PDB entry 8DQF | X-ray diffraction, 2.80 A resolution | chain A

Chain A:
Molecule: Carbonic anhydrase
From: Neisseria gonorrhoeae
Notes: EC 4.2.1.1
Reference sequence: Q50940 (CAH_NEIGO); residues 1-226 here correspond to UniProt positions 27-252 (UniProt number = residue number + 26)
Sequence (243 residues; each row starts with the number of its first residue; numbers below 1 keep their minus sign (His-16 is residue -16)):
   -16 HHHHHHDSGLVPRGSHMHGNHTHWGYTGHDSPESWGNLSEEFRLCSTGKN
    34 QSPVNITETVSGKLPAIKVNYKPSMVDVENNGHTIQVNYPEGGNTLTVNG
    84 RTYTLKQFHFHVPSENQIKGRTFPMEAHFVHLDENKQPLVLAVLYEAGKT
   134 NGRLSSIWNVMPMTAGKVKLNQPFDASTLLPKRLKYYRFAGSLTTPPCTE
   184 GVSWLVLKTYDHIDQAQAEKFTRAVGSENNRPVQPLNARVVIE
Not modelled in the structure: -16 to 4
Disulfide bonds: Cys28-Cys181
Sequence notes: expression tag (-16 to 0)
Ion coordination: Zn2+: His92, His94, His111 (together with VGV)
Ligand contacts: VGV (N-(5-sulfamoyl-1,3,4-thiadiazol-2-yl)cyclohexanecarboxamide): Lys89, Gln90, His92, His94, Glu98, His111, Val113, Val123, Ser175, Leu176, Thr177, Thr178, Trp187
Curated features (UniProtKB/Swiss-Prot):
  - active site: His66 (Proton acceptor)
  - binding site (Zn(2+)): His92, His94, His111
  - binding site (substrate): Thr177, Thr178
From the paper describing this entry:
  - binding site for VGV: Gln90, Val113, Leu115

Summary:
Chain A binds compound VGV. His92, His94 and His111 coordinate Zn2+. Curated annotation (UniProt) lists
active-site residue His66, 3 Zn2+-binding residues and substrate-binding residues Thr177 and Thr178. The paper
reports a binding site for VGV at Gln90, Val113 and Leu115.
Chain A is Carbonic anhydrase (Neisseria gonorrhoeae); the structure, Crystal structure of Neisseria
gonorrhoeae carbonic anhydrase with N-(5-sulfamoyl-1,3,4-thiadiazol-2-yl)cyclohexanecarboxamide, was
determined by X-ray diffraction together with 8DPC, 8DR2, 8DRB and 8DYQ from the same study.
